2BV0 - chains A and B; structure by X-ray diffraction, 1.80 A resolution.

[Chain A]
Name: Protocatechuate 3,4-dioxygenase alpha chain
From: Acinetobacter calcoaceticus
Notes: EC 1.13.11.3
Reference sequence: P20371 (PCXA_ACICA); the construct lacks a stretch of the UniProt sequence, so the offset changes along the chain: -3 to 88 = UniProt 1-92; 89-200 = UniProt 98-209
Chain sequence (209 residues; each row starts with the number of its first residue; a row labelled like 88A-88E holds insertion residues (88A, then the next letters in order); numbers below 1 keep their minus sign (Met-3 is residue -3)):
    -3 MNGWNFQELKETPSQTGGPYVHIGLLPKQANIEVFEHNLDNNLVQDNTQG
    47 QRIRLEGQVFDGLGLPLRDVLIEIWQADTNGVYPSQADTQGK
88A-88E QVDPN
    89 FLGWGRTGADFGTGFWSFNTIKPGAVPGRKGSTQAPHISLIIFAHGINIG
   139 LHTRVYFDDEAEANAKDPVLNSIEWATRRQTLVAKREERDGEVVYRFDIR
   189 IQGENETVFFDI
Unresolved in the structure: -3 to 3
Differences from the reference sequence: engineered mutation His133 (Arg142 in P20371)
Residues lining bound ligands: 3,4-dihydroxybenzoic acid (DHB): Pro15, Tyr16, His133

[Chain B]
Name: Protocatechuate 3,4-dioxygenase beta chain
From: Acinetobacter calcoaceticus
Notes: EC 1.13.11.3
Reference sequence: P20372 (PCXB_ACICA); residues 300-540 here correspond to UniProt positions 1-241 (UniProt number = residue number - 299)
Chain sequence (241 residues; row label = number of the first residue in the row):
   300 MSQIIWGAYAQRNTEDHPPAYAPGYKTSVLRSPKNALISIAETLSEVTAP
   350 HFSADKFGPKDNDLILNYAKDGLPIGERVIVHGYVRDQFGRPVKNALVEV
   400 WQANASGRYRHPNDQYIGAMDPNFGGCGRMLTDDNGYYVFRTIKPGPYPW
   450 RNRINEWRPAHIHFSLIADGWAQRLISQFYFEGDTLIDSCPILKTIPSEQ
   500 QRRALIALEDKSNFIEADSRCYRFDITLRGRRATYFENDLT
Unresolved in the structure: 300-302
Metal / ion sites: Fe ion: Tyr408, Tyr447, His460, His462 (together with 3,4-dihydroxybenzoic acid)
Residues lining bound ligands: 3,4-dihydroxybenzoic acid (DHB): Tyr408, Tyr447, Trp449, Arg457, His460, His462, Gln477, Ile491
Swiss-Prot annotation at these positions:
  - binding site (Fe cation): Tyr408, Tyr447, His460, His462

[Interface between chain A and chain B]
Pairs across the interface (172; chain A residue first):
  Glu4(A) with Gln387(B), hydrogen bond
  Leu5(A) with Arg385(B); Gln387(B), hydrogen bond (backbone-backbone); Thr526(B)
  Lys6(A) with Asp315(B), salt bridge; Gln499(B); Gln500(B); Thr526(B)
  Glu7(A) with Arg311(B), salt bridge; His316(B), salt bridge; Gln500(B), hydrogen bond (backbone-side chain); Thr526(B); Arg528(B)
  Thr8(A) with His316(B); Leu474(B); Leu504(B); Ile525(B); Thr526(B), hydrogen bond (backbone-backbone)
  Pro9(A) with Asp315(B); His316(B); Ser476(B), hydrogen bond (backbone-side chain); Ile495(B), hydrophobic; Gln500(B); Leu504(B), hydrophobic
  Ser10(A) with His316(B), hydrogen bond (backbone-side chain); Pro317(B); Leu474(B); Ile475(B), hydrogen bond (side chain-backbone); Ser476(B)
  Gln11(A) with Ile475(B), hydrogen bond (backbone-backbone); Ser476(B); Gln477(B); Tyr479(B), hydrogen bond; Ile491(B); Leu492(B); Thr494(B); Ile495(B); Leu504(B)
  Thr12(A) with Tyr324(B), hydrogen bond; Gln477(B)
  Gly13(A) with Trp400(B); His462(B), hydrogen bond (backbone-side chain); Ile475(B)
  Tyr16(A) with Trp400(B); Tyr408(B), hydrophobic; His410(B); Asn412(B); Asp413(B)
  Val17(A) with Trp400(B)
  His18(A) with His410(B), hydrogen bond
  Ile19(A) with Trp400(B), hydrophobic; Tyr408(B), hydrophobic; Arg409(B); His410(B); Gly425(B); Cys426(B)
  Gly20(A) with Trp400(B)
  Leu21(A) with Glu398(B); Trp400(B), hydrophobic; Ile475(B), hydrophobic
  Ile28(A) with Tyr367(B), hydrophobic; Arg409(B)
  Val30(A) with Asn366(B); Tyr367(B), hydrophobic; Cys426(B), hydrophobic
  Phe31(A) with Asp360(B); Gly427(B); Arg428(B)
  His33(A) with Lys355(B); Arg428(B), hydrogen bond (backbone-side chain)
  Leu35(A) with Glu398(B)
  Asp57(A) with Leu329(B)
  Gly58(A) with Leu329(B), hydrogen bond (backbone-backbone)
  Leu59(A) with Leu329(B), hydrophobic
  Leu63(A) with Arg330(B)
  Asp65(A) with Arg330(B), salt bridge
  Glu69(A) with Ile466(B); Trp470(B); Arg473(B), salt bridge
  Trp71(A) with Ser344(B), hydrogen bond (side chain-backbone); Thr347(B), hydrogen bond; Ala348(B); Pro349(B); Trp470(B)
  Tyr79(A) with Leu343(B); Ser344(B), hydrogen bond; Thr347(B)
  Pro80(A) with Ala348(B); His350(B)
  Ser81(A) with Thr347(B); Ala348(B), hydrogen bond (side chain-backbone); His350(B)
  Gln82(A) with His350(B), hydrogen bond (backbone-side chain)
  Ala83(A) with Val346(B); Thr347(B); Arg530(B)
  Asp84(A) with Thr347(B)
  Thr85(A) with Leu343(B)
  Gln86(A) with Leu343(B)
  Leu90(A) with Pro349(B); His350(B)
  Trp92(A) with Pro349(B), hydrophobic; Phe351(B), hydrophobic; Ile466(B), hydrophobic; Trp470(B)
  Arg94(A) with Glu398(B), salt bridge; Ile466(B); Arg473(B)
  Phe99(A) with His410(B)
  Gly116(A) with Leu539(B); Thr540(B)
  Arg117(A) with Ala340(B); Glu341(B), hydrogen bond (side chain-backbone); Asp538(B); Leu539(B)
  Lys118(A) with Asp538(B), hydrogen bond (backbone-backbone); Thr540(B), hydrogen bond (backbone-backbone)
  Gly119(A) with Thr540(B), hydrogen bond (backbone-backbone)
  Gln122(A) with Thr342(B), hydrogen bond; Ser344(B)
  His125(A) with Ser344(B), hydrogen bond
  Ser127(A) with Trp470(B)
  Ile129(A) with Trp470(B), hydrophobic; Arg473(B)
  Phe131(A) with Arg473(B); Ile475(B), hydrophobic
  His133(A) with Tyr324(B), hydrogen bond; Thr326(B); Arg330(B), hydrogen bond (backbone-side chain)
  Gly134(A) with Tyr324(B), hydrogen bond (backbone-side chain); Thr326(B); Ser327(B); Arg330(B)
  Ile135(A) with Arg330(B)
  Asn136(A) with Pro317(B); Pro318(B), hydrogen bond (side chain-backbone); Ala319(B), hydrogen bond (side chain-backbone); Ala321(B); Tyr324(B)
  Ile137(A) with Arg311(B); His316(B); Pro317(B)
  Arg142(A) with Thr342(B); Ser344(B); Glu345(B), salt bridge
  Ile161(A) with Ile337(B), hydrophobic
  Arg166(A) with Asn334(B)
  Ile189(A) with Arg330(B); Ser331(B); Pro332(B)
  Gln190(A) with Val328(B), hydrogen bond (side chain-backbone); Leu329(B); Ser331(B), hydrogen bond (side chain-backbone)
  Glu194(A) with Pro332(B); Lys333(B), hydrogen bond (side chain-backbone); Asn334(B), hydrogen bond (side chain-backbone)
  Val196(A) with Ile337(B), hydrophobic
  Phe197(A) with Pro332(B), hydrophobic; Leu336(B); Ile337(B), hydrogen bond (backbone-backbone)
  Phe198(A) with Ile337(B); Ile339(B), hydrophobic
  Asp199(A) with Arg311(B); Thr313(B); Ile337(B), hydrogen bond (backbone-backbone); Ser338(B); Ile339(B), hydrogen bond (backbone-backbone)
  Ile200(A) with Glu341(B); Glu345(B); Trp470(B); Ala471(B), hydrophobic; Arg528(B), hydrogen bond (backbone-side chain)
Also at the interface, not in a pair above, chain A (75 interface residues in all): Pro15, Pro23, Asn27, Glu29, Val114, Pro115, Ala132, Leu139, His140, Val157
Also at the interface, not in a pair above, chain B (88 interface residues in all): Asn312, Asp386, Phe388, Gly389, Leu396, Val399, Pro411, Gly424, Trp449, Phe463, Ser464, Ala503, Asp524

[Overview]
The interface between chain A and chain B involves 75 residues on one side and 88 on the other; the contacts
include 38 hydrogen bonds and 7 salt bridges. Among the polar pairs are Lys6(A)-Asp315(B), Glu7(A)-Arg311(B)
and Glu7(A)-His316(B).
Chain A is Protocatechuate 3,4-dioxygenase alpha chain and chain B is Protocatechuate 3,4-dioxygenase beta
chain, both from Acinetobacter calcoaceticus; the structure, Crystal Structure of Protocatechuate
3,4-Dioxygenase from Acinetobacter Sp. ADP1 Mutant R133H in Complex with Protocatechuate, was determined by
X-ray diffraction.
